PDB entry 4DI3 | X-ray diffraction, 3.05 A resolution | chains A and B of the 5 polymer chains in the assembly

[Chain A (and B)]
Protein: TatT (Tp0956)
Source organism: Treponema pallidum subsp. pallidum
Notes: fragment: soluble fragment; chain B of this document is another copy of the same molecule, construct and numbering; everything in this record applies to it too
Reference sequence: O83922 (Y956_TREPA); residues 2-302 here correspond to UniProt positions 23-323 (UniProt number = residue number + 21)
Sequence (301 residues; each row starts with the number of its first residue):
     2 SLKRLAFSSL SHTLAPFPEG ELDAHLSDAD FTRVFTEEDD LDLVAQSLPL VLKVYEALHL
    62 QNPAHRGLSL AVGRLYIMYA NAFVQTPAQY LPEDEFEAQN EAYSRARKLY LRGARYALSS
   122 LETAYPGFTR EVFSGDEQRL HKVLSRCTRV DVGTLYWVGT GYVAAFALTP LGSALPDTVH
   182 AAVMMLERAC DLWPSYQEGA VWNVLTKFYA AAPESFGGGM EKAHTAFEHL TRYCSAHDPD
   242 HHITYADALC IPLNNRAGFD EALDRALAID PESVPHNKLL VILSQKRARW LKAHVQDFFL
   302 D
Not modelled in the structure: 2-28, 302

[Chain A / chain B interface]
Pairs across the interface - 25 pairs, chain A then chain B:
  Ala-46(A) with Gln-47(B)
  Pro-50(A) with Leu-44(B); Gln-47(B); Ser-48(B)
  Leu-51(A) with Ser-48(B); Leu-51(B), hydrophobic; Val-52(B), hydrophobic
  Lys-54(A) with Val-35(B), hydrogen bond (side chain-backbone); Phe-36(B); Glu-39(B), salt bridge; Ser-48(B)
  Ala-58(A) with Phe-32(B), hydrophobic; Val-35(B), hydrophobic
  Leu-61(A) with Arg-34(B); Val-35(B), hydrophobic
  Gln-62(A) with Asp-31(B)
  Tyr-77(A) with Leu-44(B), hydrophobic
  Tyr-80(A) with Gln-47(B)
  Arg-106(A) with Asp-41(B), salt bridge; Asp-43(B), salt bridge; Leu-44(B)
  Leu-110(A) with Asp-41(B)
  Arg-113(A) with Glu-39(B), salt bridge; Asp-40(B), salt bridge; Leu-44(B)
Also at the interface, not in a pair above, chain A (16 interface residues in all): Gln-47, Leu-53, Val-55, Glu-57

[Summary]
Chain A and chain B form an interface of 16 and 14 residues respectively, with 1 hydrogen bond and 5 salt
bridges. Polar pairs include Lys-54(A)/Glu-39(B), Arg-106(A)/Asp-41(B) and Arg-106(A)/Asp-43(B).
Both chains are TatT (Tp0956) (Treponema pallidum subsp. pallidum). Entry 4DI3 (Crystal structure of a 2:1
complex of Treponema pallidum TatP(T) (Tp0957) bound to TatT (Tp0956)) was determined by X-ray diffraction
(same publication as 4DI4).
